Entry 7XL3 (electron microscopy, 3.13 A resolution); this record covers chains A and C of the 7 polymer chains in the assembly.

# Chain A
Protein: DNA-directed RNA polymerase subunit alpha
From: Pseudomonas aeruginosa PAO1
Notes: EC 2.7.7.6
Reference sequence: O52760 (RPOA_PSEAE); residue numbers follow UniProt; this construct covers 1-333
Chain sequence (345 residues; each row starts with the number of its first residue; numbers below 1 keep their minus sign (Met-11 is residue -11)):
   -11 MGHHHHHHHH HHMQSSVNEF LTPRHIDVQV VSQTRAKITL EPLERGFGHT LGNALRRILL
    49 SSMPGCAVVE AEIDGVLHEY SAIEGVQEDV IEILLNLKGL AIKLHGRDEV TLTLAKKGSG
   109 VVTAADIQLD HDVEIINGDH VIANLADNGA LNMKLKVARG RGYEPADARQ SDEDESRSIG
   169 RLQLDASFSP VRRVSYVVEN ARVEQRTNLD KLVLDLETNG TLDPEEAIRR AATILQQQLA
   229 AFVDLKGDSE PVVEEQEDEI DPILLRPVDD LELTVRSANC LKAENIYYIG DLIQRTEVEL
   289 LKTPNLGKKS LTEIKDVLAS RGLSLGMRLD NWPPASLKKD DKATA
Unresolved in the structure: -11 to 5, 158-165, 231-333
Sequence notes: initiating methionine (-11); expression tag (-10 to 0)

# Chain C
Protein: DNA-directed RNA polymerase subunit beta
From: Pseudomonas aeruginosa PAO1
Notes: EC 2.7.7.6
Reference sequence: Q51561 (RPOB_PSEAE); residues 1-1357 here = UniProt positions 1-1357
Chain sequence (1359 residues; row label = number of the first residue in the row; numbers below 1 keep their minus sign (Met-1 is residue -1)):
    -1 MGMAYSYTEK KRIRKDFSKL PDVMDVPYLL AIQLDSYREF LQAGATKEQF RDVGLHAAFK
    59 SVFPIISYSG NAALEYVGYR LGEPAFDVKE CVLRGVTFAV PLRVKVRLII FDRESSNKAI
   119 KDIKEQEVYM GEIPLMTENG TFIINGTERV IVSQLHRSPG VFFDHDRGKT HSSGKLLYSA
   179 RIIPYRGSWL DFEFDPKDCV FVRIDRRRKL PASVLLRALG YSTEEILNAF YATNVFHIKG
   239 ETLNLELVPQ RLRGEVASID IKDGSGKVIV EQGRRITARH INQLEKAGVS QLEVPFDYLI
   299 GRTIAKAIVH PATGEIIAEC NTELTLDLLA KVAKAQVVRI ETLYTNDIDC GPFISDTLKI
   359 DNTSNQLEAL VEIYRMMRPG EPPTKEAAET LFGNLFFSAE RYDLSAVGRM KFNRRIGRTE
   419 IEGPGVLSKE DIIDVLKTLV DIRNGKGIVD DIDHLGNRRV RCVGEMAENQ FRVGLVRVER
   479 AVKERLSMAE SEGLMPQDLI NAKPVAAAIK EFFGSSQLSQ FMDQNNPLSE ITHKRRVSAL
   539 GPGGLTRERA GFEVRDVHPT HYGRVCPIET PEGPNIGLIN SLATYARTNK YGFLESPYRV
   599 VKDSLVTDEI VFLSAIEEAD HVIAQASATL NEKGQLVDEL VAVRHLNEFT VKAPEDVTLM
   659 DVSPKQVVSV AASLIPFLEH DDANRALMGS NMQRQAVPTL RADKPLVGTG MERNVARDSG
   719 VCVVARRGGV IDSVDASRVV VRVADDEVET GEAGVDIYNL TKYTRSNQNT CINQRPLVSK
   779 GDVVARGDIL ADGPSTDMGE LALGQNMRVA FMPWNGFNFE DSICLSERVV QEDRFTTIHI
   839 QELTCVARDT KLGPEEITAD IPNVGEAALN KLDEAGIVYV GAEVQAGDIL VGKVTPKGET
   899 QLTPEEKLLR AIFGEKASDV KDTSLRVPTG TKGTVIDVQV FTRDGVERDS RALSIEKMQL
   959 DQIRKDLNEE FRIVEGATFE RLRAALVGAK AEGGPALKKG TEITDDYLDG LERGQWFKLR
  1019 MADDALNEQL EKAQAYISDR RQLLDDKFED KKRKLQQGDD LAPGVLKIVK VYLAIKRRIQ
  1079 PGDKMAGRHG NKGVVSVIMP VEDMPHDANG TPVDIVLNPL GVPSRMNVGQ ILETHLGLAA
  1139 KGLGEKINRM LEEQRKVAEL RKFLHEIYNE IGGREENLDE LGDNEILALA KNLRGGVPMA
  1199 TPVFDGAKER EIKAMLKLAD LPESGQMRLF DGRTGNQFER PTTVGYMYML KLNHLVDDKM
  1259 HARSTGSYSL VTQQPLGGKA QFGGQRFGEM EVWALEAYGA AYTLQEMLTV KSDDVNGRTK
  1319 MYKNIVDGDH RMEAGMPESF NVLIKEIRSL GIDIELETE
Unresolved in the structure: -1 to 0, 988-1019, 1357
Sequence notes: initiating methionine (-1); expression tag (0)
Reported in the primary citation:
  - conformationally variable residues (domain motion): Arg373 to Lys383

# Chain A / chain C interface
Contacting residue pairs (49; chain A residue first):
  Asn41(A) - Gly1230(C)
  Asn41(A) - Arg1231(C)
  Asn41(A) - Gly1233(C)
  Arg44(A) - Glu1100(C)
  Arg44(A) - His1104(C)
  Arg45(A) - Glu1100(C)  hydrogen bond (side chain-backbone)
  Arg45(A) - Asp1101(C)  salt bridge
  Arg45(A) - Gly1230(C)  hydrogen bond (side chain-backbone)
  Arg45(A) - Arg1231(C)
  Leu48(A) - Glu1100(C)
  Ser49(A) - Glu1100(C)  hydrogen bond
  Leu65(A) - Val878(C)
  His66(A) - Val878(C)
  His66(A) - Gly879(C)
  His66(A) - Ile934(C)
  Glu67(A) - Lys1074(C)
  Tyr68(A) - Tyr761(C)
  Tyr68(A) - Ile836(C)  hydrophobic
  Tyr68(A) - Ile934(C)  hydrophobic
  Tyr68(A) - Ala1072(C)
  Tyr68(A) - Lys1074(C)
  Gly73(A) - Asp733(C)  hydrogen bond (backbone-side chain)
  Val74(A) - Asp733(C)
  Val74(A) - Ala734(C)  hydrogen bond (backbone-backbone)
  Gln75(A) - Ala734(C)
  Gln75(A) - Val776(C)  hydrogen bond (side chain-backbone)
  Asp77(A) - Lys760(C)  salt bridge
  Asp77(A) - Tyr761(C)  hydrogen bond
  Asp77(A) - Arg773(C)
  Ile79(A) - Tyr761(C)
  Ile79(A) - Ile836(C)  hydrophobic
  Glu80(A) - Arg773(C)  salt bridge
  Leu83(A) - Arg699(C)
  Lys86(A) - Asp831(C)  salt bridge
  Tyr151(A) - Val828(C)
  Tyr151(A) - Gln829(C)
  Tyr151(A) - Arg1076(C)  hydrogen bond
  Pro153(A) - Arg1076(C)
  Ile167(A) - Val878(C)
  Ile167(A) - Gly879(C)
  Arg180(A) - Arg826(C)  hydrogen bond (backbone-side chain)
  Arg181(A) - Asn1107(C)
  Arg181(A) - Gly1108(C)
  Arg181(A) - Thr1109(C)
  Val182(A) - Gly1108(C)
  Ser183(A) - Ala1106(C)
  Ser183(A) - Asn1107(C)
  Ser183(A) - Gly1108(C)
  Tyr184(A) - Gly1233(C)
Also at the interface, not in a pair above, chain A (31 interface residues in all): Ala70, Ile71, Glu72, Asp173, Ser175, Val179
Also at the interface, not in a pair above, chain C (38 interface residues in all): Leu698, Val732, Asn771, Pro774, Ala880, Thr932, Val933, Pro1110, Asp1229, Thr1232

# In short
31 residues of chain A face 38 of chain C across their interface; the contacts include 9 hydrogen bonds and 4
salt bridges. Polar pairs include Arg45(A)-Asp1101(C), Asp77(A)-Lys760(C) and Glu80(A)-Arg773(C). The paper
reports conformational variability at Arg373(C).
Chain A is DNA-directed RNA polymerase subunit alpha and chain C is DNA-directed RNA polymerase subunit beta,
both from Pseudomonas aeruginosa PAO1; the structure, Cryo-EM structure of Pseudomonas aeruginosa RNAP sigmaS
holoenzyme complexes with transcription factor SutA (open lobe), was determined by electron microscopy (same
publication as 7F0R, 7VF9 and 7XL4).
